8UA8 - chains I and R of the 17 polymer chains in the assembly; structure by electron microscopy, 3.70 A resolution.

# Chain I
Name: Glycoprotein E1
Source organism: Semliki Forest virus
UniProtKB: A0A0F6PP03 (A0A0F6PP03_SFV); residues 1-438 here correspond to UniProt positions 816-1253 (UniProt number = residue number + 815)
Amino-acid sequence (438 residues; each row starts with the number of its first residue):
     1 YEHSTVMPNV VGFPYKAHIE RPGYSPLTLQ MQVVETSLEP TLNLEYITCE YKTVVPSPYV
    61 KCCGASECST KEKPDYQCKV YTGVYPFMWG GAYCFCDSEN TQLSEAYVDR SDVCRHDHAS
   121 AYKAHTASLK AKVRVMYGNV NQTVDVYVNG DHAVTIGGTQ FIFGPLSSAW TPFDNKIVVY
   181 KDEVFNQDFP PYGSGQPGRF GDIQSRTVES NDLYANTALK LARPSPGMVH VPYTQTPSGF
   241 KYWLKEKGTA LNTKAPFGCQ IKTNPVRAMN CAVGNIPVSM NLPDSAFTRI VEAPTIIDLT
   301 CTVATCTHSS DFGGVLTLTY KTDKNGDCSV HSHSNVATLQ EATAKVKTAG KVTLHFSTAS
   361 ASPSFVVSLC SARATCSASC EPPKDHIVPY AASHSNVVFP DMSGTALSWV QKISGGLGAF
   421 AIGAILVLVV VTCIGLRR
Unresolved in the structure: 438
Disulfide bonds: Cys49-Cys114, Cys62-Cys94, Cys63-Cys96, Cys68-Cys78, Cys259-Cys271, Cys301-Cys376, Cys306-Cys380, Cys328-Cys370
Covalent attachments: N-acetylglucosamine (NAG) linked to Asn141

# Chain R
Name: Very low-density lipoprotein receptor
Source organism: Homo sapiens
UniProtKB: P98155 (VLDLR_HUMAN); numbering as in UniProt (aligned over 72-108)
Amino-acid sequence (37 residues; numbered 72 to 108; the number before each row is that of its first residue):
    72 CAESDFVCNN GQCVPSRWKC DGDPDCEDGS DESPEQC
Disulfide bonds: Cys72-Cys84, Cys79-Cys97, Cys91-Cys108
Bound ions: Ca2+: Trp89, Asp92, Asp94, Asp96, Asp102, Glu103
Curated features (UniProtKB/Swiss-Prot):
  - mutagenesis: Trp89 (W89F/R: Complete loss of entry of Semliki virus into the cell), Asp92 (D92A: Complete loss of entry of Semliki virus into the cell), Asp94 (D94I: Complete loss of entry of Semliki virus into the cell), Asp96 (D96A: Complete loss of entry of Semliki virus into the cell)
What the authors report for this chain:
  - Ca2+ coordination: Asp94

# Interface between chain I and chain R
Contacting residue pairs (9; chain I residue first):
  Gly326(I) - Trp89(R)
  Asp327(I) - Arg88(R)  salt bridge
  Asp327(I) - Trp89(R)  hydrogen bond
  Thr343(I) - Arg88(R)
  Lys345(I) - Trp89(R)
  Lys345(I) - Asp92(R)  salt bridge
  Lys345(I) - Asp94(R)  salt bridge
  Lys345(I) - Asp96(R)  salt bridge
  Lys347(I) - Asp94(R)  salt bridge
Interface residues without a listed pair, chain I (6 interface residues in all): Asn325
Interface residues without a listed pair, chain R (6 interface residues in all): Pro86
From the paper, about this interface:
  - pairs named by the authors: Asp327(I)-Trp89(R), Lys345(I)-Trp89(R), Lys345(I)-Asp92(R), Lys345(I)-Asp94(R), Lys345(I)-Asp96(R), Lys347(I)-Asp94(R)
  - hot spots on chain I (mutagenesis) - K345A: abolished binding to Very low-density lipoprotein receptor (chain R)

# In short
Chain I and chain R each contribute 6 residues to their interface; the contacts include 1 hydrogen bond and 5
salt bridges. Polar pairs include Asp327(I)-Arg88(R), Lys345(I)-Asp92(R) and Lys345(I)-Asp94(R). The paper
describes contacts between Asp327(I) and Trp89(R), Lys345(I) and Trp89(R) and Lys345(I) and Asp92(R) among
others. The paper reports that K345A of chain I abolishes binding to Very low-density lipoprotein receptor
(chain R); Ca2+ coordination by Asp94(R).
Here chain I is Glycoprotein E1 (Semliki Forest virus) and chain R is Very low-density lipoprotein receptor
(Homo sapiens). Entry 8UA8 (Structure of Semliki Forest virus VLP in complex with VLDLR LA2) was determined by
electron microscopy (same publication as 8UA9).
